1UWA - chains A and I of the 16 polymer chains in the assembly; structure by X-ray diffraction, 2.30 A resolution.

# Chain A
Protein: Ribulose bisphosphate carboxylase large chain
Organism: Chlamydomonas reinhardtii
Notes: EC 4.1.1.39
Reference sequence: P00877 (RBL_CHLRE); residues 1-475 here = UniProt positions 1-475
Amino-acid sequence (475 residues; each row starts with the number of its first residue):
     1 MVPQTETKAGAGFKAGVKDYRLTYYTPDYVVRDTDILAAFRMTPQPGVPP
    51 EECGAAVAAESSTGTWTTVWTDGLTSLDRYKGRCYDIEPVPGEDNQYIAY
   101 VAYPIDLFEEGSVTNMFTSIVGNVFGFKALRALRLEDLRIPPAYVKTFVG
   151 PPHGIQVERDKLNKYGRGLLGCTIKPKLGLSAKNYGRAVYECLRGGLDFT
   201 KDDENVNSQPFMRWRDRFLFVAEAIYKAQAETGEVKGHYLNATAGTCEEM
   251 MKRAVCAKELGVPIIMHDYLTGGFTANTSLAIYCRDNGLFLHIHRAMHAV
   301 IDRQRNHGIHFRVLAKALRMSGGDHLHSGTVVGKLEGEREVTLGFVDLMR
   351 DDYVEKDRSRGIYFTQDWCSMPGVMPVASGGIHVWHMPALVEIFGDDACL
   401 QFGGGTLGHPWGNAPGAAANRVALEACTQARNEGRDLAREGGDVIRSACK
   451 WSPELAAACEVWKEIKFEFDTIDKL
Not modelled in the structure: 1-10
Disulfides: Cys-449/Cys-459
Modified residues: Pro-104, Pro-151 (4-hydroxyproline; HYP); Lys-201 (lysine nz-carboxylic acid; KCX); Cys-256, Cys-369 (s-methylcysteine; SMC)
Sequence notes: conflict Pro-46 (Leu in P00877); engineered mutation Phe-290 (Leu in P00877)
Bound ions: Mg2+: Lys-201, Asp-203, Glu-204 (together with 2-carboxyarabinitol-1,5-diphosphate)
Ligand contacts:
  - 2-carboxyarabinitol-1,5-diphosphate (CAP), molecule 1: Glu-60, Thr-65, Trp-66, Asn-123
  - 2-carboxyarabinitol-1,5-diphosphate (CAP), molecule 2: Thr-173, Lys-175, Lys-177, Lys-201, Asp-203, Glu-204, His-294, Arg-295, His-298, His-327, Gly-329, Lys-334, Leu-335, Ser-379, Gly-380, Gly-381, Gln-401, Phe-402, Gly-403, Gly-404

# Chain I
Protein: Ribulose bisphosphate carboxylase small chain 1
Organism: Chlamydomonas reinhardtii
Notes: EC 4.1.1.39
Reference sequence: P00873 (RBS1_CHLRE); residues 1-140 here correspond to UniProt positions 46-185 (UniProt number = residue number + 45)
Amino-acid sequence (140 residues; numbered 1 to 140; the number before each row is that of its first residue):
     1 MMVWTPVNNKMFETFSYLPPLTDEQIAAQVDYIVANGWIPCLEFAEADKA
    51 YVSNESAIRFGSVSCLYYDNRYWTMWKLPMFGCRDPMQVLREIVACTKAF
   101 PDAYVRLVAFDNQKQVQIMGFLVQRPKSARDWQPANKRSV
Sequence notes: conflict Ser-128 (Thr173 in P00873), Trp-132 (Phe177 in P00873)

# Chain A / chain I interface
Residue-residue contacts (76):
  Gln-156(A) with Lys-114(I); Gln-115(I); Val-116(I)
  Lys-161(A) with Arg-71(I), hydrogen bond (backbone-side chain)
  Asn-163(A) with Arg-71(I)
  Lys-164(A) with Glu-13(I), salt bridge
  Tyr-165(A) with Thr-14(I), hydrogen bond (backbone-side chain); Gln-117(I)
  Gly-166(A) with Thr-14(I); Ile-118(I); Met-119(I)
  Arg-167(A) with Glu-13(I), salt bridge; Thr-14(I)
  Arg-194(A) with Trp-4(I), hydrogen bond (side chain-backbone); Thr-5(I); Pro-6(I)
  Gly-195(A) with Tyr-17(I)
  Gly-196(A) with Tyr-17(I)
  Gln-229(A) with Val-52(I); Tyr-68(I)
  Ala-230(A) with Lys-10(I)
  Glu-231(A) with Pro-6(I); Lys-10(I)
  Thr-232(A) with Lys-10(I); Met-11(I), hydrogen bond (backbone-backbone)
  Gly-233(A) with Tyr-51(I)
  Glu-234(A) with Met-11(I); Phe-12(I); Glu-13(I), hydrogen bond (side chain-backbone); Ser-16(I)
  Lys-258(A) with Ser-62(I), hydrogen bond (side chain-backbone); Cys-65(I)
  Gly-261(A) with Ser-64(I); Cys-65(I)
  Val-262(A) with Cys-65(I), hydrogen bond (backbone-side chain)
  Pro-263(A) with Leu-66(I)
  Asn-287(A) with Cys-65(I)
  Gly-288(A) with Cys-65(I); Leu-66(I)
  Leu-289(A) with Cys-65(I), hydrophobic
  Phe-290(A) with Leu-66(I), hydrophobic
  Asp-397(A) with Lys-114(I), salt bridge
  Pro-410(A) with Met-1(I)
  Trp-411(A) with Met-1(I); Met-2(I), hydrophobic
  Ala-414(A) with Trp-4(I), hydrophobic
  Pro-415(A) with Met-2(I)
  Ala-418(A) with Trp-4(I), hydrophobic
  Arg-421(A) with Glu-13(I), hydrogen bond (side chain-backbone); Tyr-17(I)
  Val-422(A) with Tyr-17(I)
  Glu-425(A) with Glu-13(I); Thr-14(I); Phe-15(I), hydrogen bond (side chain-backbone); Ser-16(I), hydrogen bond (side chain-backbone); Tyr-17(I), hydrogen bond (side chain-backbone); Leu-18(I)
  Ala-426(A) with Leu-18(I)
  Thr-428(A) with Phe-15(I)
  Gln-429(A) with Phe-15(I); Leu-18(I); Leu-21(I); Gln-25(I); Gln-29(I)
  Arg-431(A) with Tyr-32(I)
  Asn-432(A) with Phe-15(I); Gln-29(I), hydrogen bond; Tyr-32(I)
  Glu-433(A) with Gln-25(I); Ala-28(I)
  Trp-451(A) with Tyr-17(I); Leu-18(I); Pro-19(I); Ala-135(I), hydrophobic
  Glu-454(A) with Trp-4(I); Ser-139(I), hydrogen bond
Other interface residues (no listed pair), chain A (49 interface residues in all): Asp-160, Leu-162, Tyr-190, Asp-198, Val-235, Ala-257, Asp-396, Pro-453
Other interface residues (no listed pair), chain I (41 interface residues in all): Asn-9, Val-63, Arg-106, Gly-120, Arg-138

# Summary
Chain A and chain I form an interface of 49 and 41 residues respectively; the contacts include 13 hydrogen
bonds and 3 salt bridges. Polar pairs include Lys-164(A)/Glu-13(I), Arg-167(A)/Glu-13(I) and
Asp-397(A)/Lys-114(I). Ligands of chain A: 2-carboxyarabinitol-1,5-diphosphate.
Chain A is Ribulose bisphosphate carboxylase large chain and chain I is Ribulose bisphosphate carboxylase
small chain 1, both from Chlamydomonas reinhardtii; the structure, L290F mutant rubisco from chlamydomonas,
was determined by X-ray diffraction (same publication as 1UW9).
